Entry 6R94 (electron microscopy, 3.50 A resolution); this record covers chains I and H of the 10 polymer chains in the assembly.

== Chain I ==
Molecule: Human alpha-satellite DNA
Sequence (147 nucleotides; row label = number of the first residue in the row):
     1 ATCAATATCCACCTGCAGATTCTACCAAAAGTGTATTTGGAAACTGCTCC
    51 ATCAAAAGGCATGTTCAGCTGGTTCAGCTGAACATGCCTTTTGATGG
    97 XA
    98 XGCAGTTTCCAAATACACTTTTGGTAGAATCTGCAGGTGGATATTGAT
Modified positions: 3DR (1',2'-dideoxyribofuranose-5'-phosphate) at position 97; 3DR (1',2'-dideoxyribofuranose-5'-phosphate) at position 98

== Chain H ==
Name: Histone H2B type 1-J
From: Homo sapiens
UniProt: P06899 (H2B1J_HUMAN); residue numbers follow UniProt; this construct covers 1-126
Amino-acid sequence (129 residues; each row starts with the number of its first residue; numbers below 1 keep their minus sign (Gly-2 is residue -2)):
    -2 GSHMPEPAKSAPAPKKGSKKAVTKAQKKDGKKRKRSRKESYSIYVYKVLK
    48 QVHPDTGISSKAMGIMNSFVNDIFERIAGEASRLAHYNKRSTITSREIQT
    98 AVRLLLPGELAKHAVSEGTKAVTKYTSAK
Disordered / not traced: -2 to 26
Differences from the reference sequence: expression tag (-2 to 0)
Curated features (UniProtKB/Swiss-Prot):
  - modified residue: Pro2 (N-acetylproline), Glu3 (ADP-ribosyl glutamic acid), Lys6 (N6-(2-hydroxyisobutyryl)lysine), Ser7 (ADP-ribosylserine), Lys12 (N6-(beta-hydroxybutyryl)lysine), Lys13 (N6-(2-hydroxyisobutyryl)lysine), Ser15 (Phosphoserine), Lys16 (N6-acetyllysine), Lys17 (N6-(beta-hydroxybutyryl)lysine), Lys21 (N6-(2-hydroxyisobutyryl)lysine), Lys24 (N6-(2-hydroxyisobutyryl)lysine), Lys25 (N6-(2-hydroxyisobutyryl)lysine), Lys35 (N6-(2-hydroxyisobutyryl)lysine), Glu36 (PolyADP-ribosyl glutamic acid), Ser37 (Phosphoserine), Lys44 (N6-(2-hydroxyisobutyryl)lysine), Lys47 (N6-(2-hydroxyisobutyryl)lysine), Lys58 (N6,N6-dimethyllysine), Arg80 (Dimethylated arginine), Lys86 (N6,N6,N6-trimethyllysine) and 6 more in UniProt
  - glycosylation: Ser113 (O-linked (GlcNAc) serine)
  - cross-link (Glycyl lysine isopeptide (Lys-Gly)): Lys6 (interchain with G-Cter in SUMO2), Lys21 (interchain with G-Cter in SUMO2), Lys35 (interchain with G-Cter in ubiquitin), Lys121 (interchain with G-Cter in ubiquitin)

== How chain I and chain H interact ==
Residue-residue contacts (10; chain I residue first):
  DG121(I) with Tyr41(H), hydrogen bond to the phosphate
  DT122(I) with Lys35(H), phosphate contact; Glu36(H), phosphate contact; Ser37(H), hydrogen bond to the phosphate; Ile40(H), phosphate contact
  DA123(I) with Arg32(H), phosphate contact; Ser33(H), sugar contact; Arg34(H), phosphate contact; Lys35(H), hydrogen bond to the phosphate
  DG124(I) with Arg32(H), phosphate contact
Other interface residues (no listed pair), chain H (9 interface residues in all): Arg30

== Summary ==
4 residues of chain I face 9 of chain H across their interface, with 3 hydrogen bonds. Among the polar pairs
are DG121(I)-Tyr41(H), DT122(I)-Ser37(H) and DA123(I)-Lys35(H).
Here chain I is Human alpha-satellite DNA and chain H is Histone H2B type 1-J (Homo sapiens). Entry 6R94
(Cryo-EM structure of NCP_THF2(-3)) was determined by electron microscopy (same publication as 6R8Y, 6R8Z,
6R90, 6R91, 6R92 and 6R93).
